Entry 5KQM (X-ray diffraction, 1.91 A resolution); this record covers chain A.

# Chain A
Name: Low molecular weight phosphotyrosine protein phosphatase
From: Homo sapiens
Notes: EC 3.1.3.48, 3.1.3.2
UniProt: P24666 (PPAC_HUMAN); residues 0-157 here correspond to UniProt positions 1-158 (UniProt number = residue number + 1)
Sequence (178 residues; row label = number of the first residue in the row; numbers below 1 keep their minus sign (Met-20 is residue -20)):
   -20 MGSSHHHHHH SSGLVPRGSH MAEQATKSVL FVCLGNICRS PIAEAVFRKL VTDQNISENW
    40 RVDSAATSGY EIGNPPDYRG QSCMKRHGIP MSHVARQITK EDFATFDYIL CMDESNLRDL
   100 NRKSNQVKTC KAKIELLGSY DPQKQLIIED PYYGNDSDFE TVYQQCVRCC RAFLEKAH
Unresolved in the structure: -20 to 4
Construct notes: initiating methionine (-20); expression tag (-19 to -1)
UniProt features mapped onto this chain:
  - active site: Cys12 (Nucleophile), Arg18, Asp129 (Proton donor)
  - modified residue: Ala1 (N-acetylalanine), Tyr131 (Phosphotyrosine), Tyr132 (Phosphotyrosine)
What the authors report for this chain:
  - catalytic residues: Asp129 (citing earlier work)
  - specificity-determining residues: Cys17 (proposed by the authors, not directly observed)

# Overview
From UniProt: 3 active-site residues. From the paper: the catalytic residue Asp129; the specificity
determinant Cys17.
Chain A is Low molecular weight phosphotyrosine protein phosphatase (Homo sapiens); the structure, Co-crystal
structure of LMW-PTP in complex with MES, was determined by X-ray diffraction together with 5KQG, 5KQL and
5KQP from the same study.
